7EGM - chains D and J of the 8 polymer chains in the assembly; structure by electron microscopy, 3.60 A resolution.

== Chain D ==
Name: SWI/SNF complex subunit SWI3
From: Saccharomyces cerevisiae (strain ATCC 204508 / S288c)
UniProt: P32591 (SWI3_YEAST); residues 1-825 here = UniProt positions 1-825
Sequence (836 residues; numbered 1 to 836; the number before each row is that of its first residue):
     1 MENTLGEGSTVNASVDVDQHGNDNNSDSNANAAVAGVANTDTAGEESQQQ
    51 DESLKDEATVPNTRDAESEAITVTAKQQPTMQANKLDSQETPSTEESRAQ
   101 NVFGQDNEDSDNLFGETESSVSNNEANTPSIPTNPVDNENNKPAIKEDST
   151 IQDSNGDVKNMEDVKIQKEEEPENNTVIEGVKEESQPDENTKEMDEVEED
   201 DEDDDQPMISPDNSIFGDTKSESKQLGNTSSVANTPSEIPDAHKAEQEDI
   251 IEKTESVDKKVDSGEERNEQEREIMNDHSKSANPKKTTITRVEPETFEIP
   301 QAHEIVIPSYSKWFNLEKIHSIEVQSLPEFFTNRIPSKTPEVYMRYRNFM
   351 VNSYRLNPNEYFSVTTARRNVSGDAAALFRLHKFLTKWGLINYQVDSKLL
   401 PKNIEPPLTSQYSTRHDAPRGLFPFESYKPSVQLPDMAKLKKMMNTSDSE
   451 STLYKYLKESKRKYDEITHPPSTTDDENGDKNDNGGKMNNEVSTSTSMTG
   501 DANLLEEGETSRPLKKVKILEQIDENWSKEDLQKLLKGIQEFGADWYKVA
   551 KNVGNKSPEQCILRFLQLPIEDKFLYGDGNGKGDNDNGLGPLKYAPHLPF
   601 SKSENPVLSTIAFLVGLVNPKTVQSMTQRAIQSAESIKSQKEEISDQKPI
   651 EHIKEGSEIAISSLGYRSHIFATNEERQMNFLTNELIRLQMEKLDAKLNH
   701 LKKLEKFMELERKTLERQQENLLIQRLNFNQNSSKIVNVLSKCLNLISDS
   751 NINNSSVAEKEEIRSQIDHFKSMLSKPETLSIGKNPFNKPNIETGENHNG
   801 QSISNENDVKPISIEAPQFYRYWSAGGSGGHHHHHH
Not modelled in the structure: 1-298, 469-513, 580-586, 641-665, 743-760, 789-836
Construct notes: expression tag (826-836)
UniProt features mapped onto this chain:
  - region: Leu694 to Leu722 (Leucine-zipper)
  - modified residue: Ser88 (Phosphoserine), Ser185 (Phosphoserine), Thr235 (Phosphothreonine), Ser657 (Phosphoserine)
  - mutagenesis: Asp374 (D374A: Loss of DNA-binding), Lys383 (K383D: Loss of DNA-binding; when associated with D-387), Lys387 (K387D: Loss of DNA-binding; when associated with D-383), Asn392 (N392A: Loss of DNA-binding)

== Chain J ==
Name: SWI/SNF global transcription activator complex subunit SWP82
From: Saccharomyces cerevisiae (strain ATCC 204508 / S288c)
UniProt: P43554 (SWP82_YEAST); numbering as in UniProt (aligned over 1-623)
Sequence (634 residues; numbered 1 to 634; the number before each row is that of its first residue):
     1 MLGEDEGNTVLEKGNNPSVKQGEVGAVFIVPKILIREHERVILKQILQIL
    51 DQDELVQPPLDKFPYKKLELPKYIDELKTRDATNTSYKMIQLDAYGEKKV
   101 GSNGELFGGRHYLFNTFTFTAHMGVLLVLLQDVIKVLYQSNATHDEDEFI
   151 VQHDQILVMETSEEQTKFLAKNGVIPEESKGSFKYITARSAFVEFGASVI
   201 AGGQRIVDDYWESLAKKQNLSSHQRVFKLSTNLISKISLLRPSFQNNRIS
   251 NANEISANTNNTCTISTSKFESQYPIVTEQPSAEIREAYIENFAKGEHIS
   301 AIVPGQSISGTLELSAQFRVPRYHSKNSFQQALQMKAMDIPIGRHEELLA
   351 QYESQAPDGSASISLPNHIPSVNPSNKPIKRMLSSILDINVSSSKNKKSE
   401 ENEMIKPMNKGQHKNNTSLNINGWKFESLPLKSAENSGKQQYYRGLPLYE
   451 KNTLLERLKQLTPNEIKELEHLHDAVFVNTGLQNVRKVRTKKWKKYWQYK
   501 AGIPIGLKRSQLDEFKNKYLKDVLAQTSVTTNFNEITNTDETITTKRVPN
   551 PNFLGNCNIKDFKPPYIYSHVNKVPQNVAGDKTAVKLDTEVKNTNANPVV
   601 ATDPVAAKPDNLANFSNEVAMNNGGSGGHHHHHH
Not modelled in the structure: 1-228, 244-274, 338-440, 508-545, 568-634
Construct notes: expression tag (624-634)

== Interface between chain D and chain J ==
Pairs across the interface (52):
  Ile299(D) - Glu456(J)
  Pro300(D) - Arg457(J)
  Gln301(D) - Leu448(J)
  Gln301(D) - Tyr449(J)
  Gln301(D) - Glu450(J)  hydrogen bond
  Arg345(D) - Glu468(J)  salt bridge
  Phe349(D) - His471(J)
  Phe349(D) - Leu472(J)
  Phe349(D) - Ala475(J)  hydrophobic
  Asn352(D) - Leu472(J)
  Ser353(D) - Leu472(J)
  Ser353(D) - Ala475(J)
  Ser353(D) - Val476(J)
  Asn357(D) - Tyr442(J)  hydrogen bond
  Asn357(D) - Gly445(J)  hydrogen bond (side chain-backbone)
  Glu360(D) - Thr480(J)
  Glu360(D) - Gln483(J)
  Tyr361(D) - Asn479(J)
  Tyr361(D) - Gln483(J)  hydrogen bond (backbone-side chain)
  Tyr361(D) - Arg486(J)
  Phe362(D) - Asn479(J)
  Ser363(D) - Asn479(J)  hydrogen bond
  Ser363(D) - Leu482(J)
  Thr365(D) - Leu482(J)
  Thr366(D) - Ala475(J)
  Thr366(D) - Val478(J)
  Thr366(D) - Asn479(J)  hydrogen bond
  Arg369(D) - Val320(J)
  Arg369(D) - Asp474(J)  salt bridge
  Asn370(D) - His471(J)  hydrogen bond
  Asn370(D) - Asp474(J)  hydrogen bond
  Leu399(D) - Gln483(J)
  Leu399(D) - Lys487(J)
  Pro401(D) - Arg486(J)
  Lys402(D) - Thr490(J)
  Lys402(D) - Lys494(J)
  Ile404(D) - Trp493(J)
  Glu405(D) - Trp497(J)  hydrogen bond (backbone-side chain)
  Pro406(D) - Trp497(J)  hydrophobic
  Arg415(D) - Ile559(J)
  His416(D) - Ile559(J)
  Asp417(D) - Ile559(J)
  Glu426(D) - Pro565(J)
  Lys429(D) - Pro565(J)
  Pro430(D) - Pro565(J)
  Pro430(D) - Tyr566(J)  hydrophobic
  Gln540(D) - Leu240(J)
  Gln540(D) - Arg241(J)
  Gln540(D) - Pro242(J)
  Glu541(D) - Pro242(J)
  Glu541(D) - Ser243(J)
  Ala544(D) - Tyr566(J)  hydrophobic
Other interface residues (no listed pair), chain D (37 interface residues in all): His303, Asn348, Leu356, Asn359, Pro407, Trp546
Other interface residues (no listed pair), chain J (40 interface residues in all): Phe318, Leu446, Pro447, Thr453, His473, Cys557, Asp561, Ile567

== Overview ==
37 residues of chain D and 40 residues of chain J are in contact; the contacts include 9 hydrogen bonds and 2
salt bridges. Polar pairs include Arg345(D)-Glu468(J), Arg369(D)-Asp474(J) and Gln301(D)-Glu450(J). UniProt
lists 4 mutagenesis sites on chain D.
Here chain D is SWI/SNF complex subunit SWI3 and chain J is SWI/SNF global transcription activator complex
subunit SWP82, both from Saccharomyces cerevisiae (strain ATCC 204508 / S288c). Entry 7EGM (The SRM module of
SWI/SNF-nucleosome complex) was determined by electron microscopy together with 7EG6 and 7EGP from the same
study.
